5CZ8 - chains E and F of the 28 polymer chains in the assembly; structure by X-ray diffraction, 2.80 A resolution.

Chain E:
Protein: Proteasome subunit alpha type-6
Source organism: Saccharomyces cerevisiae (strain ATCC 204508 / S288c)
Notes: EC 3.4.25.1
Reference sequence: P40302 (PSA6_YEAST); residues 0-233 here correspond to UniProt positions 1-234 (UniProt number = residue number + 1)
Amino-acid sequence (234 residues; each row starts with the number of its first residue; numbering starts at 0):
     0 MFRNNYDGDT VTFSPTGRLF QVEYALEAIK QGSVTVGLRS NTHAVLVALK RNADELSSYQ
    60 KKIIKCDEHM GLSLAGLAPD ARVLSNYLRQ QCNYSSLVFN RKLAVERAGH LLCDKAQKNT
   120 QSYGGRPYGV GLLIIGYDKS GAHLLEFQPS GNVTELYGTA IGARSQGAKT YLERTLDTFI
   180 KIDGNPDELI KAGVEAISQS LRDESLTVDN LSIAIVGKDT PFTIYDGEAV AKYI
Unresolved in the structure: 0-2
UniProt features mapped onto this chain:
  - modified residue: Ser13 (Phosphoserine)
  - cross-link: Lys190 (Glycyl lysine isopeptide (Lys-Gly) (interchain with G-Cter in ubiquitin))

Chain F:
Protein: Probable proteasome subunit alpha type-7
Source organism: Saccharomyces cerevisiae (strain ATCC 204508 / S288c)
Notes: EC 3.4.25.1
Reference sequence: P21242 (PSA7_YEAST); residues -3 to 284 here correspond to UniProt positions 1-288 (UniProt number = residue number + 4)
Amino-acid sequence (288 residues; numbered -3 to 284; the number before each row is that of its first residue; numbers below 1 keep their minus sign (Met-3 is residue -3)):
    -3 MTSIGTGYDL SNSVFSPDGR NFQVEYAVKA VENGTTSIGI KCNDGVVFAV EKLITSKLLV
    57 PQKNVKIQVV DRHIGCVYSG LIPDGRHLVN RGREEAASFK KLYKTPIPIP AFADRLGQYV
   117 QAHTLYNSVR PFGVSTIFGG VDKNGAHLYM LEPSGSYWGY KGAATGKGRQ SAKAELEKLV
   177 DHHPEGLSAR EAVKQAAKII YLAHEDNKEK DFELEISWCS LSETNGLHKF VKGDLLQEAI
   237 DFAQKEINGD DDEDEDDSDN VMSSDDENAP VATNANATTD QEGDIHLE
Unresolved in the structure: -3 to 1, 245-284
UniProt features mapped onto this chain:
  - modified residue: Thr-2 (N-acetylthreonine)

How chain E and chain F interact:
Residue-residue contacts (63; chain E residue first):
  Asn4(E) - Leu6(F)
  Tyr5(E) - Asp5(F)  hydrogen bond
  Tyr5(E) - Leu6(F)  hydrophobic
  Thr9(E) - Arg126(F)
  Val10(E) - Gln19(F)
  Val10(E) - Asn123(F)
  Val10(E) - Ser124(F)
  Val10(E) - Val125(F)
  Val10(E) - Arg126(F)
  Thr11(E) - Leu6(F)
  Thr11(E) - Gln19(F)
  Phe12(E) - Gln19(F)  hydrogen bond (backbone-side chain)
  Phe12(E) - Tyr22(F)
  Phe12(E) - Ala23(F)  hydrophobic
  Phe12(E) - Arg126(F)
  Phe12(E) - Pro127(F)
  Ser13(E) - Tyr22(F)
  Pro14(E) - Tyr22(F)  hydrophobic
  Pro14(E) - Lys25(F)
  Thr15(E) - Lys25(F)
  Gly16(E) - Tyr22(F)
  Gly16(E) - Ala26(F)
  Leu18(E) - Leu77(F)  hydrophobic
  Leu18(E) - Arg126(F)
  His109(E) - Arg82(F)
  Cys112(E) - Arg82(F)
  Asp113(E) - Arg82(F)  salt bridge
  Asp113(E) - Asn86(F)
  Gln116(E) - Pro79(F)
  Gln116(E) - Asp80(F)
  Gln116(E) - His83(F)  hydrogen bond
  Gln116(E) - Arg126(F)
  Thr119(E) - Arg126(F)  hydrogen bond (backbone-side chain)
  Gln120(E) - His119(F)
  Gln120(E) - Val125(F)
  Gln120(E) - Arg126(F)  hydrogen bond (backbone-backbone)
  Gln120(E) - Pro127(F)
  Gln120(E) - Phe128(F)
  Ser121(E) - Ser124(F)
  Tyr122(E) - Ser124(F)  hydrogen bond (backbone-backbone)
  Ser149(E) - Pro79(F)
  Gly150(E) - Pro79(F)
  Asn151(E) - Ile78(F)
  Asn151(E) - Pro79(F)
  Thr153(E) - Leu55(F)
  Thr153(E) - Asn60(F)
  Glu154(E) - Val56(F)
  Glu154(E) - Lys59(F)
  Glu154(E) - Asn60(F)  hydrogen bond (backbone-side chain)
  Leu155(E) - Leu54(F)
  Leu155(E) - Leu55(F)  hydrophobic
  Leu155(E) - Val56(F)
  Tyr156(E) - Leu54(F)  hydrogen bond (backbone-backbone)
  Tyr156(E) - Leu55(F)
  Tyr156(E) - Val56(F)
  Tyr156(E) - Pro57(F)
  Gly157(E) - Leu54(F)
  Lys168(E) - Leu54(F)
  Leu171(E) - Leu54(F)
  Glu172(E) - Ser52(F)  hydrogen bond
  Glu172(E) - Lys53(F)  hydrogen bond (side chain-backbone)
  Glu172(E) - Leu54(F)
  Leu175(E) - Lys53(F)
Other interface residues (no listed pair), chain E (36 interface residues in all): Arg38, Glu105, Lys117, His142, Val152
Other interface residues (no listed pair), chain F (30 interface residues in all): Gly129

Summary:
36 residues of chain E and 30 residues of chain F are in contact, with 10 hydrogen bonds and 1 salt bridge.
Polar pairs include Asp113(E)-Arg82(F), Tyr5(E)-Asp5(F) and Phe12(E)-Gln19(F).
Here chain E is Proteasome subunit alpha type-6 and chain F is Probable proteasome subunit alpha type-7, both
from Saccharomyces cerevisiae (strain ATCC 204508 / S288c). Entry 5CZ8 (Yeast 20S proteasome
beta5-L(-49)S-K33A mutant in complex with Carfilzomib) was determined by X-ray diffraction, deposited together
with 5CZ4, 5CZ5, 5CZ6, 5CZ7, 5CZ9, 5CZA and 16 further entries.
